Entry 5LER (electron microscopy, 5.00 A resolution (low resolution: residue-level contacts below are approximate; hydrogen-bond / salt-bridge calls are withheld)); this record covers chains 1A and 5C of the 75 polymer chains in the assembly.

== Chain 1A (and 5C) ==
Molecule: Pilin
Organism: Escherichia coli
Notes: chain 5C of this document is another copy of the same molecule, construct and numbering; everything in this record applies to it too
UniProtKB: B1VC86 (PIL2_ECOLX); residues 6-70 here correspond to UniProt positions 57-121 (UniProt number = residue number + 51)
Sequence (65 residues; numbered 6 to 70; the number before each row is that of its first residue):
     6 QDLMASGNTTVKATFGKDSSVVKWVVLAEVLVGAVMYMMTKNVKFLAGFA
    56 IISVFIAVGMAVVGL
Residues lining bound ligands: 6V6 ([(2S)-3-[[(2R)-2,3-bis(oxidanyl)propoxy]-oxidanyl-phosphoryl]oxy-2-hexadec-9-enoyloxy-propyl] hexadecanoate): Val-37, Val-40, Met-41

== How chain 1A and chain 5C interact ==
Contacting residue pairs (6; chain 1A residue first):
  Met-9(1A) / Val-67(5C)
  Ser-11(1A) / Val-63(5C)
  Gly-12(1A) / Val-63(5C)
  Asn-13(1A) / Ala-62(5C)
  Asn-13(1A) / Val-63(5C)
  Val-16(1A) / Val-59(5C)
Also at the interface, not in a pair above, chain 1A (7 interface residues in all): Ala-10, Phe-20
Also at the interface, not in a pair above, chain 5C (6 interface residues in all): Ala-55, Val-68

== In short ==
The interface between chain 1A and chain 5C involves 7 residues on one side and 6 on the other. Chain 1A binds
compound 6V6.
Both chains are Pilin (Escherichia coli). Entry 5LER (Structure of the bacterial sex F pilus (13.2 Angstrom
rise)) was determined by electron microscopy, deposited together with 5LFB and 5LEG.
